2LNH - chains A and C of the 3 polymer chains in the assembly; structure by solution NMR.

Chain A:
Molecule: Neural Wiskott-Aldrich syndrome protein
Organism: Homo sapiens
UniProt: O00401 (WASL_HUMAN); residues 2-65 here correspond to UniProt positions 207-270 (UniProt number = residue number + 205)
Chain sequence (65 residues; numbered 1 to 65; the number before each row is that of its first residue):
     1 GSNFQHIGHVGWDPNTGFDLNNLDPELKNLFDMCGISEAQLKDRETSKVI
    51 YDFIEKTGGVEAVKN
Construct notes: expression tag (1)

Chain C:
Molecule: Secreted effector protein EspF(U)
Organism: Escherichia coli O157:H7
UniProt: P0DJ89 (ESFU3_ECO57); residues 133-179 here correspond to UniProt positions 221-267 (UniProt number = residue number + 88)
Chain sequence (48 residues; each row starts with the number of its first residue):
   132 GLPDVAQRLMQHLAEHGIQPARNMAEHIPPAPNWPAPTPPVQNEQSRP
Not modelled in the structure: 132
Construct notes: expression tag (132)

Chain A / chain C interface:
Residue-residue contacts (34):
  E26(A) with L133(C)
  N29(A) with L133(C)
  L30(A) with V136(C); A137(C); L140(C)
  M33(A) with L133(C); P134(C)
  C34(A) with L140(C); M141(C); P151(C); R153(C)
  G35(A) with P151(C); A152(C); R153(C)
  I36(A) with L140(C); P151(C); A152(C)
  S37(A) with A152(C)
  Q40(A) with Q150(C); P151(C); A152(C); M155(C)
  T46(A) with I149(C)
  V49(A) with H143(C); H147(C); I149(C)
  D52(A) with H143(C)
  F53(A) with V136(C); R139(C); L140(C); H143(C)
  K56(A) with H143(C)
  T57(A) with R139(C)
  V63(A) with V136(C)
Also at the interface, not in a pair above, chain A (18 interface residues in all): E45, I50
Also at the interface, not in a pair above, chain C (16 interface residues in all): L144

Overview:
18 residues of chain A and 16 residues of chain C are in contact.
Chain A is Neural Wiskott-Aldrich syndrome protein (Homo sapiens) and chain C is Secreted effector protein
EspF(U) (Escherichia coli O157:H7); the structure, Enterohaemorrhagic E. coli (EHEC) exploits a tryptophan
switch to hijack host F-actin assembly, was determined by solution NMR.
